5TM3 - chains B and D of the 4 polymer chains in the assembly; structure by X-ray diffraction, 2.19 A resolution.

# Chain B
Protein: Estrogen receptor
Organism: Homo sapiens
Notes: fragment: ligand-binding domain
UniProt: P03372 (ESR1_HUMAN), isoform P03372-3; residues 298-554 here correspond to UniProt positions 125-381 (UniProt number = residue number - 173)
Amino-acid sequence (257 residues; row label = number of the first residue in the row):
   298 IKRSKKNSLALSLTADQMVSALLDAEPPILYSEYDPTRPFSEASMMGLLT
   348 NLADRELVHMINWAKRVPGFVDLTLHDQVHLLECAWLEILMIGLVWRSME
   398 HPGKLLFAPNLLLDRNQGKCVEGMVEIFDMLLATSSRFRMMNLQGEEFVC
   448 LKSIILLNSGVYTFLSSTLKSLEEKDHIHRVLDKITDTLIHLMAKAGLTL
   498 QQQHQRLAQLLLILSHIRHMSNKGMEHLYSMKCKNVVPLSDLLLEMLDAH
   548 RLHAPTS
Not modelled in the structure: 298-302, 462-464, 549-554
Differences from the reference sequence: engineered mutation Ser537 (Tyr364 in P03372)
Residues lining bound ligands: 7EN ((1S)-2,3-bis(2-chloro-4-hydroxyphenyl)-1H-1lambda~4~-thiophen-1-one): Met343, Leu346, Thr347, Leu349, Ala350, Glu353, Trp383, Leu384, Leu387, Met388, Leu391, Arg394, Phe404, Met421, Ile424, Leu428, His524, Leu525, Leu536, Leu540

# Chain D
Protein: Nuclear receptor coactivator 2
Notes: fragment: Nuclear receptor-interacting peptide
UniProt: Q15596 (NCOA2_HUMAN); residues 686-698 here = UniProt positions 686-698
Amino-acid sequence (13 residues; each row starts with the number of its first residue):
   686 KHKILHRLLQDSS
Not modelled in the structure: 686, 698

# Chain B / chain D interface
Pairs across the interface (24):
  Ile358(B) - Leu690(D)  hydrophobic
  Ile358(B) - Leu693(D)  hydrophobic
  Ile358(B) - Leu694(D)  hydrophobic
  Lys362(B) - Leu693(D)  hydrogen bond (side chain-backbone)
  Lys362(B) - Leu694(D)
  Lys362(B) - Asp696(D)  salt bridge
  Leu372(B) - His691(D)
  Leu372(B) - Leu694(D)  hydrophobic
  Leu372(B) - Gln695(D)
  Gln375(B) - Leu694(D)
  Val376(B) - Leu690(D)
  Val376(B) - His691(D)
  Val376(B) - Leu694(D)  hydrophobic
  Leu379(B) - Leu690(D)  hydrophobic
  Leu379(B) - Leu694(D)  hydrophobic
  Glu380(B) - Lys688(D)  salt bridge
  Glu380(B) - Leu690(D)
  Asp538(B) - Ile689(D)
  Leu539(B) - Ile689(D)
  Glu542(B) - His687(D)
  Glu542(B) - Lys688(D)
  Glu542(B) - Ile689(D)  hydrogen bond (side chain-backbone)
  Glu542(B) - Leu690(D)  hydrogen bond (side chain-backbone)
  Met543(B) - Leu690(D)  hydrophobic
Other interface residues (no listed pair), chain B (13 interface residues in all): Asn359, Phe367

# In short
The interface between chain B and chain D involves 13 residues on one side and 9 on the other, with 3 hydrogen
bonds and 2 salt bridges. Among the polar pairs are Lys362(B)-Asp696(D), Glu380(B)-Lys688(D) and
Lys362(B)-Leu693(D). Bound to chain B: compound 7EN.
Here chain B is Estrogen receptor (Homo sapiens) and chain D is Nuclear receptor coactivator 2. Entry 5TM3
(Crystal Structure of the ER-alpha Ligand-binding Domain (Y537S) in Complex with
2,3-bis(2-chloro-4-hydroxyphenyl)thiophene 1-oxide) was determined by X-ray diffraction, deposited together
with 5KR9, 5KRA, 5KRC, 5KRF, 5KRH, 5KRI and 43 further entries.
